7QOH - chains D and m of the 18 polymer chains in the assembly; structure by electron microscopy, 3.32 A resolution.

== Chain D ==
Protein: Major capsid protein gp32
From: Bacteroides phage crAss001
UniProt: A0A385DVU6 (A0A385DVU6_9CAUD); numbering as in UniProt (aligned over 1-504)
Amino-acid sequence (504 residues; row label = number of the first residue in the row):
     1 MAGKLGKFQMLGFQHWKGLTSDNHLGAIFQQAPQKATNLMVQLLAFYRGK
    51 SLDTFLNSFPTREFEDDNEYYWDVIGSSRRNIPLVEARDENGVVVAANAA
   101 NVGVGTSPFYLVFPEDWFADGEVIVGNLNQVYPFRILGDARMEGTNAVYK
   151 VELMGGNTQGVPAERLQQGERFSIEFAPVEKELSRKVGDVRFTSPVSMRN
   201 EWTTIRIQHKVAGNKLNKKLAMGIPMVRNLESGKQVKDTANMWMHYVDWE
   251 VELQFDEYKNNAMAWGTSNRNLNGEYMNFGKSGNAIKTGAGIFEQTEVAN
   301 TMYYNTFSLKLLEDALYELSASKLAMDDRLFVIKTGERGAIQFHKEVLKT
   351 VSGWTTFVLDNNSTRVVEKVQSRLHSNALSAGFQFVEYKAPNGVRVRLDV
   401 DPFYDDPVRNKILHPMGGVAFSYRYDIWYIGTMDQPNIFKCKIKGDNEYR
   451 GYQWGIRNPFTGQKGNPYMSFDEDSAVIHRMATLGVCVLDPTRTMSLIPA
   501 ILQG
Unresolved in the structure: 1, 17-31, 212, 231-242, 456-474
Bound ions: Mg2+: T296, A299, P491, T494

== Chain m ==
Protein: Portal protein gp20
From: Bacteroides phage crAss001
UniProt: A0A385DT68 (A0A385DT68_9CAUD); residues 1-806 here = UniProt positions 1-806
Amino-acid sequence (806 residues; each row starts with the number of its first residue):
     1 MADFLNFPRQMLPFSKKTKQWRKDCLLWANQKTFFNYSLVRKSVIHKKIN
    51 YDLLNGRLHMSDLELVLNPDGIKAAYIPDRLQHYPIMNSKLNVLRGEESK
   101 RVFDFKVVVTNPNAISEIEDNKKNELLQRLQEMITDTSISEDEYNIKLEK
   151 LNDYYTYEWQDIREVRANELLNHYIKEYDIPLIFNNGFMDAMTCGEEIYQ
   201 CDIVGGEPVIERVNPLKIRIFKSGYSNKVEDADMIILEDYWSPGRVIDTY
   251 YDVLSPKDIKYIETMPDYIGQGAVDQMDNIDERYGFVNQNMIGDEITVRD
   301 GTYFFDPANLFTEGIANSLLPYDLAGNLRVLRLYWKSKRKILKVKSYDPE
   351 TGEEEWNFYPENYVVNKEAGEEVQSFWVNEAWEGTMIGNEIFVNMRPRLI
   401 QYNRLNNPSRCHFGIVGSIYNLNDSRPFSLVDMMKPYNYLYDAIHDRLNK
   451 AIASNWGSILELDLSKVPKGWDVGKWMYYARVNHIAVIDSFKEGTIGAST
   501 GKLAGALNNAGKGMIETNIGNYIQQQINLLEFIKMEMADVAGISKQREGQ
   551 ISQRETVGGVERATLQSSHITEWLFTIHDDVKKRALECFLETAKVALKGR
   601 NKKFQYILSDTSTRVMEIDGDEFAEADYGLVVDNSNGTQELQQKLDTLAQ
   651 AALQTQTLSFSTITKLYTSSSLAEKQRLIEKDEKQIRERQAQAQKEQLEA
   701 QQQIAAMQQQQKEAELLQKEEANIRDNQTKIIIAQIQSEGGPDEEDGIMI
   751 DDYSPEAKANLAEKIREFDEKLKLDKDKLKLDKKKAETDASIKRQALRKK
   801 SSTTNK
Unresolved in the structure: 1-272, 290-806
From the paper describing this entry:
  - conformationally variable residues (loop rearrangement): M277 to N290

== How chain D and chain m interact ==
Residue-residue contacts (35; chain D residue first):
  L39(D) - R283(m)
  M40(D) - R283(m)  hydrogen bond (backbone-side chain)
  M40(D) - F286(m)  hydrophobic
  Q42(D) - D281(m)  hydrogen bond
  Q42(D) - E282(m)
  Q42(D) - R283(m)
  R48(D) - N279(m)
  G49(D) - D278(m)
  G49(D) - N279(m)
  G49(D) - I280(m)  hydrogen bond (backbone-backbone)
  K50(D) - M277(m)  hydrogen bond (side chain-backbone)
  K50(D) - D278(m)
  K50(D) - N279(m)  hydrogen bond
  S51(D) - V274(m)
  S51(D) - D278(m)  hydrogen bond (backbone-backbone)
  S51(D) - I280(m)
  T54(D) - D278(m)  hydrogen bond
  W243(D) - F286(m)  hydrophobic
  W243(D) - V287(m)
  W243(D) - N288(m)
  M244(D) - F286(m)
  M244(D) - V287(m)  hydrogen bond (backbone-backbone)
  M244(D) - Q289(m)
  H245(D) - G285(m)
  H245(D) - F286(m)
  Y246(D) - G285(m)  hydrogen bond (backbone-backbone)
  Y246(D) - V287(m)  hydrophobic
  W249(D) - D281(m)
  W249(D) - Y284(m)  hydrophobic
  W249(D) - G285(m)
  E250(D) - G285(m)
  L253(D) - I280(m)  hydrophobic
  P402(D) - M277(m)
  P402(D) - D278(m)
  F403(D) - D278(m)
Other interface residues (no listed pair), chain m (15 interface residues in all): Q276

== Overview ==
Chain D and chain m form an interface of 17 and 15 residues respectively; the contacts include 9 hydrogen
bonds. Polar pairs include M40(D)-R283(m), Q42(D)-D281(m) and K50(D)-M277(m). The Mg2+ site is built by
T296(D), A299(D), P491(D) and T494(D). The paper reports conformational variability at M277(m).
Here chain D is Major capsid protein gp32 and chain m is Portal protein gp20, both from Bacteroides phage
crAss001. Entry 7QOH (Unique vertex of the phicrAss001 virion with C5 symmetry imposed) was determined by
electron microscopy (same publication as 7QOG, 7QOI, 7QOJ, 7QOK and 7QOL).
